Entry 7VNE (electron microscopy, 3.50 A resolution); this record covers chains C and W of the 6 polymer chains in the assembly.

# Chain C
Name: Spike glycoprotein
Source organism: Severe acute respiratory syndrome coronavirus 2
UniProtKB: P0DTC2 (SPIKE_SARS2); residue numbers follow UniProt; this construct covers 14-1208
Chain sequence (1226 residues; row label = number of the first residue in the row):
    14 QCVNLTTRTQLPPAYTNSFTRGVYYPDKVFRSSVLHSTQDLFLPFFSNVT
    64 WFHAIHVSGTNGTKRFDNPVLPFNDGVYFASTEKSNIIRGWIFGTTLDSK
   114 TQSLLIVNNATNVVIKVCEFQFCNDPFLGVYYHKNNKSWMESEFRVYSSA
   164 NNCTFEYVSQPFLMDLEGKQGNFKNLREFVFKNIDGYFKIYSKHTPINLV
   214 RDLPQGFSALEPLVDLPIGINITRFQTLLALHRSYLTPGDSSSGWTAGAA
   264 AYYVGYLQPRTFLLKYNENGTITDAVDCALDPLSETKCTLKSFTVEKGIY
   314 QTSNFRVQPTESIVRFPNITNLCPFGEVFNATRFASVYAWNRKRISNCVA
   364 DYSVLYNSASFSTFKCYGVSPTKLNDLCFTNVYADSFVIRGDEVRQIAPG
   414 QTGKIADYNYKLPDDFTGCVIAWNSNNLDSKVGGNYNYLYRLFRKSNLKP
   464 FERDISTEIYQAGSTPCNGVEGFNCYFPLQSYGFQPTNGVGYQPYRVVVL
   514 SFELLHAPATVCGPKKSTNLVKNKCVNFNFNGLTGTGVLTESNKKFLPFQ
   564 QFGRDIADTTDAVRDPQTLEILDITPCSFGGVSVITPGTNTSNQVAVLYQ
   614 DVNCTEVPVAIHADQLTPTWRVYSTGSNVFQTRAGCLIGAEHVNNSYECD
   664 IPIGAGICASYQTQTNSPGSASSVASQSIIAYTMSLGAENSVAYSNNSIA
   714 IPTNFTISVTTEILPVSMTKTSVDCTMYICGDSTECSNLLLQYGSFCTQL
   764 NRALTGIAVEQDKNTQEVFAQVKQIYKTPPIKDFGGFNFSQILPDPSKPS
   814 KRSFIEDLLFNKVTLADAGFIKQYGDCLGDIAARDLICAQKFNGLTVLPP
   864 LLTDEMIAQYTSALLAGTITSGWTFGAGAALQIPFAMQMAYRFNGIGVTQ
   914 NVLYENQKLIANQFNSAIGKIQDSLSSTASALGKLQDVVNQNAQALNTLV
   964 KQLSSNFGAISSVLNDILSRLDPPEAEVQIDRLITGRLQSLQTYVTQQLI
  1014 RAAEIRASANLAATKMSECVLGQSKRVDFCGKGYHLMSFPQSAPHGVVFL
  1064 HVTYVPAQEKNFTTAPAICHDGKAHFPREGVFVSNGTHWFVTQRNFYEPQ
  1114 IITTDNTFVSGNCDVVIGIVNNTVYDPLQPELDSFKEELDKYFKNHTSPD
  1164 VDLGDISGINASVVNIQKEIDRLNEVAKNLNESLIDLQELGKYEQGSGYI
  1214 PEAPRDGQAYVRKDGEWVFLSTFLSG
Unresolved in the structure: 252-255, 335, 621-640, 676-689, 829-852, 1147-1239
Sequence notes: engineered mutation G682 (Arg in P0DTC2), S683 (Arg in P0DTC2), S685 (Arg in P0DTC2), P986 (Lys in P0DTC2), P987 (Val in P0DTC2); expression tag (1209-1239)
Disulfides: C15-C136, C291-C301, C336-C361, C379-C432, C480-C488, C538-C590, C1032-C1043, C1082-C1126
Covalently attached groups: N-acetylglucosamine (NAG) linked to N17, N61, N149, N282, N331, N343, N616, N657, N709, N717, N801, N1074, N1098, N1134
Reported in the primary citation:
  - mutagenesis - D614G (Kd 5.3 nM): unchanged binding to n3113.1 (chain W)
  - mutagenesis - E484K, E484Q, N501Y: unchanged binding to N3113.1

# Chain W
Name: n3113.1
Source organism: Homo sapiens
Chain sequence (118 residues; each row starts with the number of its first residue):
     1 EVQLVESGGGLVQPGGSLRLSCAASDSSFYDYEMSWVRQAPGKAQEWIGS
    51 MYPSGRTYINPSLKSLVTISRDNSKNTLYLQLNSLRAEDTAMYYCVSNWA
   101 SGSTGDYWGQGTLVTVSS
Unresolved in the structure: 1, 118
Disulfides: C22-C95
Reported in the primary citation:
  - mutagenesis - Y58L: increased binding to Delta S

# Interface between chain C and chain W
Contacting residue pairs - 27 pairs, chain C then chain W:
  A344(C) with S103(W)
  T345(C) with S103(W), hydrogen bond (backbone-side chain)
  R346(C) with Q45(W); W99(W); G102(W); S103(W), hydrogen bond (backbone-backbone)
  F347(C) with G102(W)
  A348(C) with A100(W); S101(W); G102(W)
  A352(C) with A100(W)
  N354(C) with T104(W)
  Y449(C) with E46(W); N60(W); S62(W); L63(W)
  N450(C) with E46(W); W47(W), hydrogen bond
  L452(C) with P61(W)
  S469(C) with S54(W)
  T470(C) with Y52(W); Y58(W)
  E471(C) with R56(W), salt bridge
  I472(C) with R56(W)
  F490(C) with Y58(W), hydrophobic
  L492(C) with Y58(W), hydrogen bond (backbone-side chain)
  S494(C) with P61(W)
Other interface residues (no listed pair), chain C (21 interface residues in all): S349, K356, E484, Q493

# Overview
The interface between chain C and chain W involves 21 residues on one side and 17 on the other, with 4
hydrogen bonds and 1 salt bridge. Polar contacts include E471(C)-R56(W), T345(C)-S103(W) and N450(C)-W47(W).
From the paper: Y58L of chain W increases binding to Delta S; E484K, E484Q and N501Y of chain C leave binding
to N3113.1 unchanged.
Chain C is Spike glycoprotein (Severe acute respiratory syndrome coronavirus 2) and chain W is n3113.1 (Homo
sapiens); the structure, Structure of the SARS-CoV-2 spike glycoprotein in complex with a human single domain
antibody n3113.1 (UUU-state), was determined by electron microscopy, deposited together with 7VNB, 7VNC and
7VND.
